Entry 4EL9 (X-ray diffraction, 1.55 A resolution); this record covers chain A.

== Chain A ==
Protein: Ribosomal protein S6 kinase alpha-3
Organism: Mus musculus
Notes: EC 2.7.11.1; fragment: N-terminal protein kinase 1 domain
UniProtKB: P18654 (KS6A3_MOUSE); residue numbers follow UniProt; this construct covers 45-346
Chain sequence (305 residues; each row starts with the number of its first residue):
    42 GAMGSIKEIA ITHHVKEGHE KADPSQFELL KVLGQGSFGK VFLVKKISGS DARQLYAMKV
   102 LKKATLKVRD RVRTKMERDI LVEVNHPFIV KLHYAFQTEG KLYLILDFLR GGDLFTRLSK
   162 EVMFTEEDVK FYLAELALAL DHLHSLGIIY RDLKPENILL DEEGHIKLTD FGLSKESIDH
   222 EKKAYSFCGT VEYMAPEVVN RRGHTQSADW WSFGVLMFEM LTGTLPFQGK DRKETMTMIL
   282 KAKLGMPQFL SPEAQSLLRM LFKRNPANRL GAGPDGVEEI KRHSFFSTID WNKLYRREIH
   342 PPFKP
Not modelled in the structure: 42-48, 115-119, 219-221
Sequence notes: expression tag (42-44)
UniProt features mapped onto this chain:
  - active site: Asp-193 (Proton acceptor)
  - binding site (ATP): Leu-74 to Val-82, Lys-100
  - modified residue: Ser-227 (Phosphoserine)
  - mutagenesis: Ser-227 (S227E: Loss of phosphorylation and activation by PDPK1)
Small-molecule neighbours: afzelin (AFE; 5,7-dihydroxy-2-(4-hydroxyphenyl)-4-oxo-4H-chromen-3-yl 6-deoxy-alpha-L-mannopyranoside): Ile-50, Ile-52, Ser-78, Phe-79, Val-82, Ala-98, Lys-100, Leu-102, Val-131, Leu-145, Leu-147, Asp-148, Leu-150, Leu-155, Glu-197, Leu-200, Thr-210, Phe-212, Leu-214
From the paper describing this entry:
  - binding site for afzelin: Phe-79, Lys-100, Asp-148, Glu-197
  - mutagenesis - F79A: decreased binding to AMP-PNP
  - mutagenesis - I50A, I52A: abolished binding to AMP-PNP
  - catalytic residues: Asp-211 (proposed by the authors, not directly observed)
  - post-translational modification sites: Ser-227 (citing earlier work)

== Overview ==
Bound to chain A: afzelin. UniProt lists active-site residue Asp-193, 10 ATP-binding residues and one
mutagenesis site. From the paper: the catalytic residue Asp-211; I50A and I52A abolish binding to AMP-PNP.
Chain A is Ribosomal protein S6 kinase alpha-3 (Mus musculus); the structure, Structure of N-terminal kinase
domain of RSK2 with afzelin, was determined by X-ray diffraction, deposited together with 3UBD.
